PDB entry 4U8Y | X-ray diffraction, 2.10 A resolution | chains C and E of the 5 polymer chains in the assembly

[Chain C]
Molecule: Multidrug efflux pump subunit AcrB
Organism: Escherichia coli
UniProtKB: P31224 (ACRB_ECOLI); residues 1-1049 here = UniProt positions 1-1049
Amino-acid sequence (1057 residues; each row starts with the number of its first residue):
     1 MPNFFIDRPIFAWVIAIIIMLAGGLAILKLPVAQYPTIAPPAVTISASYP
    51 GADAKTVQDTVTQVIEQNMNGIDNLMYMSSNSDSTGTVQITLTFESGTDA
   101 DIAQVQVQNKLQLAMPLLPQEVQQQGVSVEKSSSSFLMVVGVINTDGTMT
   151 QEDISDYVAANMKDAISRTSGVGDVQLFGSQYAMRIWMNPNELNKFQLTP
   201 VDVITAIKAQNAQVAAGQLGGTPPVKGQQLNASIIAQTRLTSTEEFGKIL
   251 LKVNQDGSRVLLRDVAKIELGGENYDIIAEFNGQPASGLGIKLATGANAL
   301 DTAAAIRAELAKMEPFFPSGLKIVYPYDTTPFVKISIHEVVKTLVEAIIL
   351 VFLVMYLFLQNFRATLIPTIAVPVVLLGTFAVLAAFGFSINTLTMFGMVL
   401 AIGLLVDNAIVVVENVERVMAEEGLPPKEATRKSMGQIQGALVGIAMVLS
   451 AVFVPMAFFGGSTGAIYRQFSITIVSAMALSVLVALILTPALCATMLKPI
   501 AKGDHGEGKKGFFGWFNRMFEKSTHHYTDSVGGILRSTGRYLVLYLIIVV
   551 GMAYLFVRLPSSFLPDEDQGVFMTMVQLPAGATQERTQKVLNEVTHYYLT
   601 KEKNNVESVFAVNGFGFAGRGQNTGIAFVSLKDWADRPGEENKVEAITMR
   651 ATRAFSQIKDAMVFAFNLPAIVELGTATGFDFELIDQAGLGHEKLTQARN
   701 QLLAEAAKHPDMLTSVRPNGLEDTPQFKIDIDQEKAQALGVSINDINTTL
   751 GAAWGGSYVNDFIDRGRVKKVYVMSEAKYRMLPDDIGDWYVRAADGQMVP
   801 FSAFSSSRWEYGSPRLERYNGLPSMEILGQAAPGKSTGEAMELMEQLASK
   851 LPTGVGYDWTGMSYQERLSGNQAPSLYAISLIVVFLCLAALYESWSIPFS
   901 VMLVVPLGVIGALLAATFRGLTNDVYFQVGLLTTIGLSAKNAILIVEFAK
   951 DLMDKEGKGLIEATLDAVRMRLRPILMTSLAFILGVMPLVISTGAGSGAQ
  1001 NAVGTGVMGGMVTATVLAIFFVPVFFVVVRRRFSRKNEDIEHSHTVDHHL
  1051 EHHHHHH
Unresolved in the structure: 1034-1057
Construct notes: engineered mutation N408 (Asp in P31224); expression tag (1050-1057)
UniProt features mapped onto this chain:
  - mutagenesis: H526 (H526Y: Partially restores chloramphenicol resistance to an AcrZ G30R mutant)
Reported in the primary citation:
  - contacts within the chain: K940-N941 (hydrogen bond), K940-T978 (hydrogen bond)

[Chain E]
Molecule: DARPin
Organism: synthetic construct
Notes: antibody fragment or engineered binder
Amino-acid sequence (169 residues; row label = number of the first residue in the row):
     1 MRGSHHHHHHGSDLGKKLLEAARAGRDDEVRILMANGADVNAADVVGWTP
    51 LHLAAYWGHLEIVEVLLKNGADVNAYDTLGSTPLHLAAHFGHLEIVEVLL
   101 KNGADVNAKDDNGITPLHLAANRGHLEIVEVLLKYGADVNAQDKFGKTAF
   151 DISINNGNEDLAEILQKLN
Unresolved in the structure: 1-14, 167-169

[Interface between chain C and chain E]
Contacting residue pairs (7):
  K248(C) - N155(E)
  K248(C) - N156(E)  hydrogen bond
  L261(C) - N155(E)
  R263(C) - I154(E)  hydrogen bond (side chain-backbone)
  R263(C) - N155(E)  hydrogen bond (side chain-backbone)
  R263(C) - N156(E)
  R263(C) - G157(E)
Interface residues without a listed pair, chain C (6 interface residues in all): Q229, L230, R259
Interface residues without a listed pair, chain E (8 interface residues in all): V45, V46, N122, K147

[Summary]
Chain C and chain E form an interface of 6 and 8 residues respectively, with 3 hydrogen bonds. Polar pairs
include K248(C)-N156(E), R263(C)-I154(E) and R263(C)-N155(E). From UniProt: one mutagenesis site on chain C.
The paper reports contacts within the chain involving K940(C), N941(C) and T978(C).
Chain C is Multidrug efflux pump subunit AcrB (Escherichia coli) and chain E is DARPin (synthetic construct);
the structure, Coupling of remote alternating-access transport mechanisms for protons and substrates in the
multidrug efflux pump AcrB, was determined by X-ray diffraction together with 4U96, 4U8V and 4U95 from the
same study.
